PDB entry 6P1T | X-ray diffraction, 1.70 A resolution | chains A and P of the 4 polymer chains in the assembly

== Chain A ==
Protein: DNA-directed DNA/RNA polymerase mu
From: Homo sapiens
Notes: EC 2.7.7.7
UniProtKB: Q9NP87 (DPOLM_HUMAN); residue numbers follow UniProt; this construct covers 134-397, 410-494
Chain sequence (354 residues; row label = number of the first residue in the row; note: 12 numbers in that range are skipped by the numbering (no residue carries them; nothing is unmodelled there)):
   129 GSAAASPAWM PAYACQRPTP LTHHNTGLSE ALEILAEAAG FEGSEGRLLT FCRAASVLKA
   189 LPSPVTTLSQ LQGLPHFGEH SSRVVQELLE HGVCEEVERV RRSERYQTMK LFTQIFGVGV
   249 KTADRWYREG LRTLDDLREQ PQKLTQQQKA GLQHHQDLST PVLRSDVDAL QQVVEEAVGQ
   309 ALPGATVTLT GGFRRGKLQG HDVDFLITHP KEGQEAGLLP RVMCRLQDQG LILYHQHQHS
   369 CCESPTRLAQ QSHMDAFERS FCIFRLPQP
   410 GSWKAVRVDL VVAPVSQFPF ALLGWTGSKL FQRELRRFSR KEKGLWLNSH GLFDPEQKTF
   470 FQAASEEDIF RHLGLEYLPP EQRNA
Disordered / not traced: 129-137, 366-383
Sequence notes: expression tag (129-133); linker (410)
Curated features (UniProtKB/Swiss-Prot):
  - region: Arg323 to Asp332 (Involved in ssDNA binding)
  - binding site (Mg(2+)): Asp330, Asp332, Asp418
  - site: Gly433 (Responsible for the low discrimination between dNTP and rNTP)
Bound ions: Na+: Thr241, Ile243, Val246 (shared with DT3(P) of chain P); Mg2+ site 1: Asp330, Asp332, Asp418 (together with CMPcPP) (shared with DA4(P) of chain P); Mg2+ site 2: Asp330, Asp332 (together with CMPcPP)
Residues lining bound ligands: CMPcPP (2TM; 5'-O-[(S)-hydroxy{[(S)-hydroxy(phosphonooxy)phosphoryl]methyl}phosphoryl]cytidine): Gly319, Gly320, Arg323, Lys325, Gln327, Gly328, His329, Asp330, Asp332, Asp418, Gly433, Trp434, Thr435, Gly436, Ser437, Lys438, Gln441

== Chain P ==
Molecule: 4-nt DNA strand
Sequence (4 nucleotides; numbered 1 to 4; the number before each row is that of its first residue):
     1 CGTA
Bound ions: Na+: DT3 (shared with Thr241(A), Ile243(A), Val246(A) of chain A); Mg2+: DA4 (together with CMPcPP) (shared with Asp330(A), Asp332(A), Asp418(A) of chain A)

== Chain A / chain P interface ==
Residue-residue contacts (21):
  Ile243(A) with DT3(P), phosphate contact
  Phe244(A) with DT3(P), phosphate contact
  Gly245(A) with DG2(P), phosphate contact; DT3(P), hydrogen bond to the phosphate
  Val246(A) with DG2(P), hydrogen bond to the phosphate; DT3(P), hydrogen bond to the phosphate
  Gly247(A) with DG2(P), hydrogen bond to the phosphate; DT3(P), phosphate contact
  Lys249(A) with DC1(P), phosphate contact; DG2(P), phosphate contact
  Thr250(A) with DC1(P), hydrogen bond to the phosphate; DG2(P), hydrogen bond to the phosphate
  Gln275(A) with DG2(P), sugar contact
  His329(A) with DA4(P), salt bridge to the phosphate
  Asp332(A) with DA4(P), phosphate contact
  Phe389(A) with DT3(P), sugar contact; DA4(P), sugar contact
  Arg416(A) with DT3(P), phosphate contact; DA4(P), salt bridge to the phosphate
  Asp418(A) with DA4(P), phosphate contact
  Trp434(A) with DA4(P), phosphate contact
Also at the interface, not in a pair above, chain A (17 interface residues in all): Val248, Asp330, Arg387

== In short ==
The interface between chain A and chain P involves 17 residues on one side and 4 on the other, with 6 hydrogen
bonds and 2 salt bridges. Polar contacts include Gly245(A)-DT3(P), Val246(A)-DG2(P) and Val246(A)-DT3(P).
Bound to chain A: CMPcPP.
Chain A is DNA-directed DNA/RNA polymerase mu (Homo sapiens) and chain P is a 4-nt DNA strand; the structure,
Pre-catalytic ternary complex of human DNA Polymerase Mu with 1-nt gapped substrate containing template 8OG
and ..., was determined by X-ray diffraction (same publication as 6P1M, 6P1N, 6P1O, 6P1P, 6P1Q, 6P1R and 4
further entries).
